PDB entry 7MHT | X-ray diffraction, 2.87 A resolution | chains C and A of the 3 polymer chains in the assembly

== Chain C ==
Molecule: 12-nt DNA strand
Sequence (12 nucleotides; numbered 402 to 413; the number before each row is that of its first residue):
   402 GTCAGCGCAT GG

== Chain A ==
Name: Cytosine-specific methyltransferase hhai
Source organism: Haemophilus haemolyticus
Notes: EC 2.1.1.73
UniProt: P05102 (MTH1_HAEHA); numbering as in UniProt (aligned over 1-327)
Chain sequence (327 residues; numbered 1 to 327; the number before each row is that of its first residue):
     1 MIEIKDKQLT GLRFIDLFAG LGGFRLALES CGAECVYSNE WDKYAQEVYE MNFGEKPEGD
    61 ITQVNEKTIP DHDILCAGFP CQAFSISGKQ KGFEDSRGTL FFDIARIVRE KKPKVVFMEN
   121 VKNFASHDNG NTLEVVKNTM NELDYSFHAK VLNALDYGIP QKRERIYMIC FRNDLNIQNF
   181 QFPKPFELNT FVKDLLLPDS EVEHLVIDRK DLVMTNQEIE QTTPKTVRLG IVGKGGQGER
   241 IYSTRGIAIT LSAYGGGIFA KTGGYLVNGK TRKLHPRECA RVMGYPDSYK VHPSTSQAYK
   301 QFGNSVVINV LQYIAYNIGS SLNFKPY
Residues lining bound ligands: S-adenosylhomocysteine (SAH): Phe18, Ala19, Gly20, Leu21, Gly22, Gly23, Phe24, Asn39, Glu40, Trp41, Asp42, Asp60, Ile61, Thr62, Gly78, Pro80, Leu100, Tyr285, Asn304, Ser305, Val306

== Interface between chain C and chain A ==
Contacting residue pairs (19):
  DT403(C) - Ser296(A)  phosphate contact
  DT403(C) - Gln297(A)  hydrogen bond to the phosphate
  DC404(C) - Ser296(A)  hydrogen bond to the phosphate
  DA405(C) - Gly256(A)  base contact
  DA405(C) - Ile258(A)  phosphate contact
  DG406(C) - Arg209(A)  salt bridge to the phosphate
  DG406(C) - Gly256(A)  base contact
  DG406(C) - Gly257(A)  hydrogen bond to the base
  DC407(C) - Lys234(A)  salt bridge to the phosphate
  DC407(C) - Gln237(A)  hydrogen bond to the base
  DC407(C) - Gly256(A)  base contact
  DC407(C) - Gly257(A)  base contact
  DG408(C) - Gly236(A)  base contact
  DG408(C) - Gln237(A)  hydrogen bond to the base
  DA410(C) - Ile86(A)  base contact
  DA410(C) - Gln90(A)  hydrogen bond to the phosphate
  DT411(C) - Ile86(A)  sugar contact
  DT411(C) - Gln90(A)  phosphate contact
  DG412(C) - Ser126(A)  phosphate contact
Also at the interface, not in a pair above, chain C (10 interface residues in all): DG402
Also at the interface, not in a pair above, chain A (18 interface residues in all): Tyr44, Ser87, Asn123, Glu239, Gly255, Ser294

== Summary ==
10 residues of chain C face 18 of chain A across their interface, with 6 hydrogen bonds and 2 salt bridges.
Polar pairs include DG406(C)-Gly257(A), DC407(C)-Gln237(A) and DG408(C)-Gln237(A). Chain A binds
S-adenosylhomocysteine.
Chain C is a 12-nt DNA strand and chain A is Cytosine-specific methyltransferase hhai (Haemophilus
haemolyticus); the structure, Cytosine-specific methyltransferase hhai/DNA complex, was determined by X-ray
diffraction together with 9MHT and 8MHT from the same study.
